4NQW - chains A and B; structure by X-ray diffraction, 2.40 A resolution.

# Chain A
Protein: ECF RNA polymerase sigma factor SigK
Source organism: Mycobacterium tuberculosis
Reference sequence: O53730 (SIGK_MYCTU); residue numbers follow UniProt; this construct covers 1-187
Chain sequence (204 residues; numbered -16 to 187; the number before each row is that of its first residue; numbers below 1 keep their minus sign (Met-16 is residue -16)):
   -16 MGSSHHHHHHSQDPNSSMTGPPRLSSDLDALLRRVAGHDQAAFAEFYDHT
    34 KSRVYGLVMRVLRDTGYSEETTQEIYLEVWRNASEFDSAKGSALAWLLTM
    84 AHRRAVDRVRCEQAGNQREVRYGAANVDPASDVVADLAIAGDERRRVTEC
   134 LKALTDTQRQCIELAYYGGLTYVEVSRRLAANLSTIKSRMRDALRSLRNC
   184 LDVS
Unresolved in the structure: -16 to 9, 20, 96-122, 186-187
Construct notes: expression tag (-16 to 0)
Cystine bridges: Cys133-Cys183
Bound ions: Cd2+ site 1: Glu52 (shared with His69(B) of chain B); Cd2+ site 2 near Glu61 (its only coordinating residue here); Cd2+ site 3 near Asp70 (its only coordinating residue here); Cd2+ site 4: Asp90, Cys94; Cd2+ site 5: Asp90 (shared with Asp23(B) of chain B); Cd2+ site 6 near Cys94 (its only coordinating residue here)

# Chain B
Protein: Anti-sigma-K factor RskA
Source organism: Mycobacterium tuberculosis
Reference sequence: O53729 (RSKA_MYCTU); residue numbers follow UniProt; this construct covers 1-80
Chain sequence (80 residues; row label = number of the first residue in the row):
     1 MTEHTDFELLELATPYALNAVSDDERADIDRRVAAAPSPVAAAFNDEVRA
    51 VRETMAVVSAATTAEPPAHLRTAILDATKP
Unresolved in the structure: 1-6, 80
Bound ions: Cd2+ site 1: Asp23 (shared with Asp90(A) of chain A); Cd2+ site 2: His69 (shared with Glu52(A) of chain A); Cd2+ site 3 near Asp76 (its only coordinating residue here)

# Chain A / chain B interface
Contacting residue pairs (81; chain A residue first):
  Phe26(A) - Ile74(B)
  Phe26(A) - Leu75(B)  hydrophobic
  Phe26(A) - Thr78(B)
  Ala27(A) - Arg71(B)  hydrogen bond (backbone-side chain)
  Ala27(A) - Leu75(B)  hydrophobic
  Tyr30(A) - Pro66(B)
  Tyr30(A) - Arg71(B)
  Tyr30(A) - Ile74(B)  hydrophobic
  Asp31(A) - Arg71(B)  salt bridge
  Lys34(A) - Glu65(B)  salt bridge
  Lys34(A) - Pro66(B)
  Ser35(A) - Thr63(B)  hydrogen bond
  Ser35(A) - Ala64(B)  hydrogen bond (backbone-backbone)
  Ser35(A) - Glu65(B)
  Arg36(A) - Ser59(B)
  Arg36(A) - Thr63(B)
  Tyr38(A) - Ala64(B)
  Tyr38(A) - Glu65(B)
  Tyr38(A) - Pro66(B)  hydrophobic
  Gly39(A) - Thr62(B)
  Gly39(A) - Ala64(B)
  Glu52(A) - Pro67(B)
  Glu52(A) - His69(B)  salt bridge
  Glu52(A) - Leu70(B)
  Thr55(A) - Leu70(B)
  Gln56(A) - Leu70(B)
  Gln56(A) - Ala73(B)
  Tyr59(A) - Ile74(B)  hydrophobic
  Trp63(A) - Thr78(B)
  Lys73(A) - Arg49(B)
  Gly74(A) - Glu53(B)
  Ser75(A) - Glu53(B)  hydrogen bond
  Leu77(A) - Ala56(B)
  Ala78(A) - Arg52(B)
  Ala78(A) - Glu53(B)
  Ala78(A) - Ala56(B)  hydrophobic
  Thr82(A) - Asn19(B)
  Thr82(A) - Arg52(B)
  His85(A) - Leu18(B)  hydrogen bond (side chain-backbone)
  His85(A) - Asn19(B)
  Arg86(A) - Asn19(B)
  Arg86(A) - Arg26(B)
  Arg93(A) - Asn19(B)  hydrogen bond (side chain-backbone)
  Arg93(A) - Ala20(B)
  Arg93(A) - Val21(B)  hydrogen bond (side chain-backbone)
  Glu126(A) - Val57(B)
  Glu126(A) - Ala60(B)
  Arg127(A) - Ala60(B)
  Arg127(A) - Ala61(B)
  Arg129(A) - Val57(B)
  Val130(A) - Val57(B)
  Val130(A) - Val58(B)
  Val130(A) - Ala61(B)  hydrophobic
  Thr131(A) - Ala61(B)
  Tyr149(A) - Leu18(B)  hydrophobic
  Tyr149(A) - Met55(B)  hydrophobic
  Tyr150(A) - Val58(B)
  Tyr150(A) - Thr62(B)
  Leu153(A) - Ala20(B)
  Thr154(A) - Ala20(B)
  Thr154(A) - Val21(B)
  Thr154(A) - Ser22(B)
  Tyr155(A) - Leu12(B)
  Tyr155(A) - Pro15(B)  hydrophobic
  Tyr155(A) - Ala20(B)  hydrogen bond (backbone-backbone)
  Tyr155(A) - Val21(B)  hydrophobic
  Tyr155(A) - Glu25(B)  hydrogen bond
  Lys170(A) - Glu11(B)  salt bridge
  Lys170(A) - Leu12(B)
  Met173(A) - Thr14(B)
  Arg174(A) - Leu10(B)
  Arg174(A) - Thr14(B)
  Arg174(A) - Glu47(B)  salt bridge
  Leu177(A) - Val51(B)  hydrophobic
  Leu177(A) - Met55(B)  hydrophobic
  Leu180(A) - Thr54(B)
  Arg181(A) - Ala50(B)
  Arg181(A) - Val51(B)
  Arg181(A) - Thr54(B)
  Leu184(A) - Val57(B)  hydrophobic
  Leu184(A) - Val58(B)  hydrophobic
Other interface residues (no listed pair), chain A (49 interface residues in all): Leu40, Arg43, Leu60, Leu81, Val89, Leu134, Ile145, Ala148, Val156
Other interface residues (no listed pair), chain B (41 interface residues in all): Asp23, Ala77

# In short
The interface between chain A and chain B involves 49 residues on one side and 41 on the other; the contacts
include 9 hydrogen bonds and 5 salt bridges. Polar pairs include Asp31(A)-Arg71(B), Lys34(A)-Glu65(B) and
Glu52(A)-His69(B). Glu52(A) and His69(B) coordinate Cd2+ site 2.
Here chain A is ECF RNA polymerase sigma factor SigK and chain B is Anti-sigma-K factor RskA, both from
Mycobacterium tuberculosis. Entry 4NQW (Structure of Mycobacterium tuberculosis extracytoplasmic function
sigma factor SigK in complex with the cytosolic domain of ...) was determined by X-ray diffraction.
